PDB entry 6Q43 | X-ray diffraction, 1.16 A resolution | chains B and C of the 3 polymer chains in the assembly

[Chain B]
Protein: Middle Chain of the ABA collagen heterotrimer
Chain sequence (47 residues; row label = number of the first residue in the row; numbering starts at 0):
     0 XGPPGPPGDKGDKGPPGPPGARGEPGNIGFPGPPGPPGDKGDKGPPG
Modified residues: ACE (acetyl group) at position 0; Pro24 (4-hydroxyproline; HYP); Pro30 (4-hydroxyproline; HYP)

[Chain C]
Protein: Trailing chain of the ABA collagen heterotrimer
Chain sequence (46 residues; each row starts with the number of its first residue; numbering starts at 0):
     0 XGPPGPKGPKGDPGDPGPPGARGQAGVLGFPGPPGPKGPKGDPGDP
Modified residues: ACE (acetyl group) at position 0; Leu27 (norleucine; NLE); Pro30 (4-hydroxyproline; HYP)

[Interface between chain B and chain C]
Pairs across the interface - 81 pairs, chain B then chain C:
  ACE_0(B) - ACE_0(C)
  ACE_0(B) - Gly1(C)
  Gly1(B) - ACE_0(C)
  Gly1(B) - Gly1(C)
  Gly1(B) - Pro2(C)
  Pro2(B) - Gly1(C)
  Pro2(B) - Pro2(C)
  Pro3(B) - Pro2(C)
  Gly4(B) - Pro2(C)  hydrogen bond (backbone-backbone)
  Gly4(B) - Pro3(C)
  Gly4(B) - Gly4(C)
  Gly4(B) - Pro5(C)
  Pro5(B) - Gly4(C)
  Pro6(B) - Pro5(C)
  Gly7(B) - Pro5(C)  hydrogen bond (backbone-backbone)
  Gly7(B) - Gly7(C)
  Asp8(B) - Gly7(C)
  Lys9(B) - Pro8(C)
  Lys9(B) - Lys9(C)  hydrogen bond (side chain-backbone)
  Lys9(B) - Asp11(C)  salt bridge
  Gly10(B) - Pro8(C)  hydrogen bond (backbone-backbone)
  Gly10(B) - Gly10(C)
  Asp11(B) - Gly10(C)
  Lys12(B) - Asp11(C)
  Lys12(B) - Pro12(C)  hydrogen bond (side chain-backbone)
  Lys12(B) - Asp14(C)  salt bridge
  Gly13(B) - Asp11(C)  hydrogen bond (backbone-backbone)
  Gly13(B) - Gly13(C)
  Pro14(B) - Gly13(C)
  Pro15(B) - Asp14(C)
  Gly16(B) - Asp14(C)  hydrogen bond (backbone-backbone)
  Gly16(B) - Gly16(C)
  Pro17(B) - Gly16(C)
  Pro18(B) - Pro17(C)
  Gly19(B) - Pro17(C)  hydrogen bond (backbone-backbone)
  Gly19(B) - Gly19(C)
  Ala20(B) - Gly19(C)
  Arg21(B) - Ala20(C)
  Arg21(B) - Arg21(C)  hydrogen bond (side chain-backbone)
  Arg21(B) - Gln23(C)
  Gly22(B) - Ala20(C)  hydrogen bond (backbone-backbone)
  Gly22(B) - Gly22(C)
  Glu23(B) - Gly22(C)
  Pro24(B) - Gln23(C)
  Gly25(B) - Gln23(C)  hydrogen bond (backbone-backbone)
  Gly25(B) - Gly25(C)
  Asn26(B) - Gly25(C)
  Ile27(B) - Val26(C)
  Ile27(B) - Leu27(C)
  Ile27(B) - Phe29(C)  hydrophobic
  Gly28(B) - Val26(C)  hydrogen bond (backbone-backbone)
  Gly28(B) - Gly28(C)
  Phe29(B) - Gly28(C)
  Pro30(B) - Phe29(C)
  Gly31(B) - Phe29(C)  hydrogen bond (backbone-backbone)
  Gly31(B) - Pro30(C)
  Gly31(B) - Gly31(C)
  Pro32(B) - Gly31(C)
  Pro33(B) - Pro32(C)
  Gly34(B) - Pro32(C)  hydrogen bond (backbone-backbone)
  Gly34(B) - Gly34(C)
  Pro35(B) - Gly34(C)
  Pro36(B) - Pro35(C)
  Gly37(B) - Pro35(C)  hydrogen bond (backbone-backbone)
  Gly37(B) - Gly37(C)
  Asp38(B) - Gly37(C)
  Lys39(B) - Pro38(C)
  Lys39(B) - Lys39(C)  hydrogen bond (side chain-backbone)
  Lys39(B) - Gly40(C)
  Lys39(B) - Asp41(C)  salt bridge
  Gly40(B) - Pro38(C)  hydrogen bond (backbone-backbone)
  Gly40(B) - Gly40(C)
  Asp41(B) - Gly40(C)
  Lys42(B) - Asp41(C)
  Lys42(B) - Pro42(C)  hydrogen bond (side chain-backbone)
  Lys42(B) - Asp44(C)  salt bridge
  Gly43(B) - Asp41(C)  hydrogen bond (backbone-backbone)
  Gly43(B) - Gly43(C)
  Pro44(B) - Gly43(C)
  Pro45(B) - Asp44(C)
  Gly46(B) - Asp44(C)  hydrogen bond (backbone-backbone)
Other interface residues (no listed pair), chain C (46 interface residues in all): Lys6, Pro15, Pro18, Ala24, Pro33, Lys36, Pro45

[In short]
The interface between chain B and chain C involves 47 residues on one side and 46 on the other, with 20
hydrogen bonds and 4 salt bridges. Among the polar pairs are Lys9(B)-Asp11(C), Lys12(B)-Asp14(C) and
Lys39(B)-Asp41(C).
Chain B is Middle Chain of the ABA collagen heterotrimer and chain C is Trailing chain of the ABA collagen
heterotrimer; the structure, Atomic resolution crystal structure of an ABA collagen heterotrimer, was
determined by X-ray diffraction (same publication as 6Q41).
